Entry 8VRR (X-ray diffraction, 2.36 A resolution); this record covers chain A.

== Chain A ==
Molecule: 4H11 scFv chain
From: Mus musculus
Notes: antibody fragment or engineered binder
Chain sequence (261 residues; each row starts with the number of its first residue; a row labelled like 261A-261Y holds insertion residues (261A, then the next letters in order)):
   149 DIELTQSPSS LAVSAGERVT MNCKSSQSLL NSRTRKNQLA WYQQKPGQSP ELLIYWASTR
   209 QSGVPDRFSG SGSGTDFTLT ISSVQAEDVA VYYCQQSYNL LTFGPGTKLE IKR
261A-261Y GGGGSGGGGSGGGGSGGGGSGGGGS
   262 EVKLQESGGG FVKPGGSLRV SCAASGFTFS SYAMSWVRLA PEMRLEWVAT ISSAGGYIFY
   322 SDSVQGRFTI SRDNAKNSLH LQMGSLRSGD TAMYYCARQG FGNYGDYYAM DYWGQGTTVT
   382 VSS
Not modelled in the structure: 261A-261Y
Disulfide bonds: Cys-171/Cys-242, Cys-283/Cys-357

== Summary ==
Chain A is 4H11 scFv chain (Mus musculus); the structure, 4H11-scFv antibody, was determined by X-ray
diffraction (same publication as 8VRS).
